PDB entry 8U84 | electron microscopy, 3.88 A resolution | chains K5 and C5 of the 20 polymer chains in the assembly

== Chain K5 ==
Molecule: BTB/POZ domain-containing protein KCTD5
Source organism: Homo sapiens
UniProt: Q9NXV2 (KCTD5_HUMAN); residues 1-234 here = UniProt positions 1-234
Sequence (234 residues; each row starts with the number of its first residue):
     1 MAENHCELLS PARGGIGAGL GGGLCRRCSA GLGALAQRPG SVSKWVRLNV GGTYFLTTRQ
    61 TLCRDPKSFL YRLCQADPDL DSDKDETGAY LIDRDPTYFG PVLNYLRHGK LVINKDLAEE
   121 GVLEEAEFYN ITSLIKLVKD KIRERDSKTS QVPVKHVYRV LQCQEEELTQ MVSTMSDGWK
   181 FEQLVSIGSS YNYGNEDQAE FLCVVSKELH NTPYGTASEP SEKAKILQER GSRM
Disordered / not traced: 1-39, 234
From the paper describing this entry:
  - mutagenesis - F128A, L161R: abolished catalytic activity (ubiquitylation activity)
  - mutagenesis - L209* (10-fold): decreased binding to Gbeta 
  - mutagenesis - L209*: decreased catalytic activity (activity)
  - mutagenesis - F128A: unchanged binding to Gbeta 
  - mutagenesis - L161R: abolished catalytic activity with Guanine nucleotide-binding protein G(I)/G(S)/G(T) subunit beta-1
  - mutagenesis - L209* (10-fold): decreased binding to Guanine nucleotide-binding protein G(I)/G(S)/G(T) subunit beta-1
  - mutagenesis - L209*: decreased catalytic activity with Guanine nucleotide-binding protein G(I)/G(S)/G(T) subunit beta-1

== Chain C5 ==
Molecule: Cullin-3
Source organism: Homo sapiens
UniProt: Q13618 (CUL3_HUMAN); numbering as in UniProt (aligned over 1-381)
Sequence (381 residues; numbered 1 to 381; the number before each row is that of its first residue):
     1 MSNLSKGTGS RKDTKMRIRA FPMTMDEKYV NSIWDLLKNA IQEIQRKNNS GLSFEELYRN
    61 AYTMVLHKHG EKLYTGLREV VTEHLINKVR EDVLNSLNNN FLQTLNQAWN DHQTAMVMIR
   121 DILMYMDRVY VQQNNVENVY NLGLIIFRDQ VVRYGCIRDH LRQTLLDMIA RERKGEVVDR
   181 GAIRNACQML MILGLEGRSV YEEDFEAPFL EMSAEFFQME SQKFLAENSA SVYIKKVEAR
   241 INEEIERVMH CLDKSTEEPI VKVVERELIS KHMKTIVEME NSGLVHMLKN GKTEDLGCMY
   301 KLFSRVPNGL KTMCECMSSY LREQGKALVS EEGEGKNPVD YIQGLLDLKS RFDRFLLESF
   361 NNDRLFKQTI AGDFEYFLNL N
Disordered / not traced: 1-23

== How chain K5 and chain C5 interact ==
Residue-residue contacts - 40 pairs, chain K5 then chain C5:
  Phe69(K5) - Phe54(C5)  hydrophobic
  Phe69(K5) - Glu55(C5)
  Phe69(K5) - Tyr58(C5)  hydrophobic
  Phe69(K5) - Met124(C5)  hydrophobic
  Arg72(K5) - Phe54(C5)
  Arg72(K5) - Asp121(C5)  salt bridge
  Arg72(K5) - Met124(C5)  hydrogen bond
  Asp77(K5) - Met118(C5)
  Pro78(K5) - Asn49(C5)
  Pro78(K5) - Ser50(C5)
  Asp79(K5) - Ile44(C5)
  Asp79(K5) - Asn49(C5)
  Asp79(K5) - Leu52(C5)
  Asp79(K5) - Phe54(C5)  hydrogen bond (backbone-backbone)
  Asp79(K5) - Met118(C5)
  Asp79(K5) - Ile122(C5)
  Leu80(K5) - Phe54(C5)  hydrophobic
  Asp81(K5) - Ser50(C5)
  Asp81(K5) - Gly51(C5)
  Asp81(K5) - Leu52(C5)
  Ser82(K5) - Ser53(C5)
  Ser82(K5) - Glu55(C5)
  Leu91(K5) - Glu55(C5)
  Asp93(K5) - Glu55(C5)
  Asp93(K5) - Arg59(C5)  hydrogen bond (backbone-side chain)
  Arg94(K5) - Arg59(C5)
  Glu124(K5) - Tyr62(C5)  hydrogen bond (backbone-side chain)
  Glu127(K5) - Tyr58(C5)
  Glu127(K5) - Tyr62(C5)  hydrogen bond
  Glu127(K5) - Tyr125(C5)
  Phe128(K5) - Glu55(C5)
  Phe128(K5) - Tyr58(C5)  hydrogen bond (backbone-side chain)
  Phe128(K5) - Arg59(C5)
  Phe128(K5) - Tyr62(C5)  hydrogen bond (backbone-side chain)
  Asn130(K5) - Tyr58(C5)
  Asn130(K5) - Met124(C5)  hydrogen bond (side chain-backbone)
  Asn130(K5) - Arg128(C5)  hydrogen bond
  Ile131(K5) - Arg128(C5)
  Thr132(K5) - Arg128(C5)
  Ile135(K5) - Arg128(C5)
Other interface residues (no listed pair), chain K5 (20 interface residues in all): Leu73, Ile92
Other interface residues (no listed pair), chain C5 (18 interface residues in all): Leu57
From the paper, about this interface:
  - hot spots on chain K5 (mutagenesis) - F128A: abolished binding to Cullin-3 (chain C5)

== Summary ==
20 residues of chain K5 face 18 of chain C5 across their interface; the contacts include 9 hydrogen bonds and
1 salt bridge. Polar pairs include Arg72(K5)-Asp121(C5), Arg72(K5)-Met124(C5) and Asp93(K5)-Arg59(C5). The
paper reports that F128A and L161R of chain K5 abolish catalytic activity (ubiquitylation activity); L209* of
chain K5 reduces binding to Gbeta.
Chain K5 is BTB/POZ domain-containing protein KCTD5 and chain C5 is Cullin-3, both from Homo sapiens; the
structure, KCTD5/Cullin3/Gbeta1gamma2 Complex: State D From Composite RELION Multi-body Refinement Map, was
determined by electron microscopy together with 8U7Z, 8U80, 8U81, 8U82 and 8U83 from the same study.
